PDB entry 6PKD | X-ray diffraction, 1.90 A resolution | chain A

== Chain A ==
Name: Myocilin
Notes: fragment: Olfactomedin domain, residues 228-504
Reference sequence: Q99972 (MYOC_HUMAN); residues 228-504 here = UniProt positions 228-504
Chain sequence (277 residues; each row starts with the number of its first residue):
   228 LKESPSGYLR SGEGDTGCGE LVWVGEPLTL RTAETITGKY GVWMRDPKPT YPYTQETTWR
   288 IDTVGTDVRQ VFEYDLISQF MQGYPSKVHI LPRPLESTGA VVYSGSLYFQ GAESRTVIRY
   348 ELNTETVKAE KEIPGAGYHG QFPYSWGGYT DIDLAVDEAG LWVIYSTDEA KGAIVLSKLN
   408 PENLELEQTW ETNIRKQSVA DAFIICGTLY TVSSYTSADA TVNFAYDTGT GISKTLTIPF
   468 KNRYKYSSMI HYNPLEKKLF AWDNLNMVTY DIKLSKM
Unresolved in the structure: 228-234, 291-292
Sequence notes: engineered mutation Asp-428 (Asn in Q99972), His-478 (Asp in Q99972)
Cystine bridges: Cys-245/Cys-433
Metal / ion sites: Na+: Asp-380, Asp-428
UniProt features mapped onto this chain:
  - motif: Ser-502 to Met-504 (Microbody targeting signal)
  - binding site (Ca(2+)): Asp-380, Ala-429, Ile-477
  - natural variant: Gly-244 (G244V: In GLC1A; uncertain significance), Cys-245 (C245Y: In GLC1A; uncertain significance), Gly-246 (G246R: In GLC1A), Val-251 (V251A: In GLC1A), Gly-252 (G252R: In GLC1A), Glu-261 (E261K: In GLC1A; uncertain significance), Arg-272 (R272G: In GLC1A; uncertain significance), Pro-274 (P274R: In GLC1A; uncertain significance), Trp-286 (W286R: In GLC1A; uncertain significance), Thr-293 (T293K: In GLC1A), Glu-300 (E300K: In GLC1A; uncertain significance), Glu-323 (E323K: In GLC1A), 42 further natural variant entries in UniProt
  - mutagenesis: Lys-229 (K229A: Completely blocks endoproteolytic processing; when associated with A-226 ...), Glu-230 (E230A: Impairs endoproteolytic processing; when associated with A-226 ...)
Reported in the primary citation:
  - conformationally variable residues (helix shift, loop rearrangement, order/disorder transition): Tyr-235 to Gly-244, Thr-259 to Gly-268, Val-291 to Gly-292, Leu-303 to Gly-310
  - Na+ coordination: Asp-380

== In short ==
Asp-380 and Asp-428 coordinate Na+. From UniProt: 3 Ca2+-binding residues and 2 mutagenesis sites. The paper
reports Na+ coordination by Asp-380; conformational variability at Tyr-235, Thr-259 and Val-291 among others.
Chain A is Myocilin; the structure, Myocilin OLF mutant N428D/D478H, was determined by X-ray diffraction
together with 6PKE and 6PKF from the same study.
